5ABG - chain A; structure by X-ray diffraction, 2.00 A resolution.

# Chain A
Name: O-glcnacase BT_4395
Organism: Bacteroides thetaiotaomicron
Notes: EC 3.2.1.169, 3.2.1.52
UniProtKB: Q89ZI2 (OGA_BACTN); residues 1-716 here correspond to UniProt positions 22-737 (UniProt number = residue number + 21)
Chain sequence (726 residues; numbered -9 to 716; the number before each row is that of its first residue; numbers below 1 keep their minus sign (Met-9 is residue -9)):
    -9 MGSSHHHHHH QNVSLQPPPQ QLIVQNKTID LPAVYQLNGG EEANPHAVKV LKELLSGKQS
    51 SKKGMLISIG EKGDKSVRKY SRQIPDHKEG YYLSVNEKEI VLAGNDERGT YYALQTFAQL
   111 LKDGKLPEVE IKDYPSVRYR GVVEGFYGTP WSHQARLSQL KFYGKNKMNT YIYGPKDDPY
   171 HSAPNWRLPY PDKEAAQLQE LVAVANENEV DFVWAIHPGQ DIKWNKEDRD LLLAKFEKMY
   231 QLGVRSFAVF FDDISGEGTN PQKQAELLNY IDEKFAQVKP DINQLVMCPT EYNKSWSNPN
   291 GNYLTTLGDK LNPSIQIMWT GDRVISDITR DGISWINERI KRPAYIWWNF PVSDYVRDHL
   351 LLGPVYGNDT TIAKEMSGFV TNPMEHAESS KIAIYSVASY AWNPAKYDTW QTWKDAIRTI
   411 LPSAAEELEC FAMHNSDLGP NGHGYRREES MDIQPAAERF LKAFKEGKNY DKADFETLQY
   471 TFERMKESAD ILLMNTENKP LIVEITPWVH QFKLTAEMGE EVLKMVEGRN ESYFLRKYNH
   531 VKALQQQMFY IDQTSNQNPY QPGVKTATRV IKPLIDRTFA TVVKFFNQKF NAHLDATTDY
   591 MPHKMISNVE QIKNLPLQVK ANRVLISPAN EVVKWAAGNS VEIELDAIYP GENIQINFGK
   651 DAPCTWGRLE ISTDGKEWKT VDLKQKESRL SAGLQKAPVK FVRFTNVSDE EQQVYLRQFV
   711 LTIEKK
Unresolved in the structure: -9 to 3, 598-601, 619-630, 648-659, 670-679, 695-705, 716
Construct notes: expression tag (-9 to 0)
Ligand contacts: V0N (2-[(2R,3S,4R,5R)-1-[3-(4-fluorophenyl)propyl]-5-(hydroxymethyl)-3,4-bis(oxidanyl)pyrrolidin-2-yl]-N-methyl-ethanamide): Gly135, Phe136, Tyr137, Lys166, Asp242, Asp243, Cys278, Tyr282, Trp286, Thr310, Val314, Ile315, Trp337, Asn339, Val342, Asp344, Tyr345, Asn372, His433
Curated features (UniProtKB/Swiss-Prot):
  - active site: Asp243 (Proton donor)
  - binding site (a protein): Gly135, Lys166, Asp242, Tyr282, Trp337 to Asn339, Asp344, Asn372
From the paper describing this entry:
  - binding site for V0N: Gly135, Asp344

# Overview
Bound to chain A: compound V0N. UniProt lists active-site residue Asp243 and 9 protein-binding residues. The
paper reports a binding site for V0N at Gly135 and Asp344.
Chain A is O-glcnacase BT_4395 (Bacteroides thetaiotaomicron); the structure, Structure of GH84 with ligand,
was determined by X-ray diffraction together with 5ABE, 5ABF and 5ABH from the same study.
